Entry 2VDB (X-ray diffraction, 2.52 A resolution); this record covers chains A and B.

[Chain A]
Name: Serum albumin
Organism: Homo sapiens
Reference sequence: P02768 (ALBU_HUMAN); residues 6-584 here correspond to UniProt positions 30-608 (UniProt number = residue number + 24)
Sequence (579 residues; row label = number of the first residue in the row):
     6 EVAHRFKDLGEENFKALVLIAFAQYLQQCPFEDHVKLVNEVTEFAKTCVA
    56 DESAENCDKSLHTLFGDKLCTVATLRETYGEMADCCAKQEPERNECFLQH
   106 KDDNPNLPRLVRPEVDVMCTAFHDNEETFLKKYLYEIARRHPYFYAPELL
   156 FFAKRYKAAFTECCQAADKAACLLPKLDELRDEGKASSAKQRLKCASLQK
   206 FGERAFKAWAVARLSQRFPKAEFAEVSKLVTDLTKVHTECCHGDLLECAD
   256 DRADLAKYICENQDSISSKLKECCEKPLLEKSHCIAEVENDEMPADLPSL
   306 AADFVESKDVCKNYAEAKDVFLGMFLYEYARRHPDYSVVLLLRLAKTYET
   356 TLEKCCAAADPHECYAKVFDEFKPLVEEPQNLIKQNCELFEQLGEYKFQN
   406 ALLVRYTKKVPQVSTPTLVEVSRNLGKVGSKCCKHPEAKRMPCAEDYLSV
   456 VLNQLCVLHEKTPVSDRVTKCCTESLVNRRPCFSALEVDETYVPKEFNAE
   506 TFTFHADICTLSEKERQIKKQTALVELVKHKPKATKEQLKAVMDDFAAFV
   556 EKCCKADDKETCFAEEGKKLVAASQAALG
Disordered / not traced: 81-85
Swiss-Prot annotation at these positions:
  - binding site (Ca(2+)): Glu6, Asp13, Glu244, Asp249, Glu252, Asp255, Asp259
  - binding site (Zn(2+)): His67, His247, Asp249
  - binding site ((4Z,15Z)-bilirubin IXalpha): Lys240
  - site: Lys20 (Not glycated), Lys41 (Not glycated), Lys64 (Not glycated), Lys73 (Not glycated), Lys93 (Not glycated), Lys106 (Not glycated), Lys136 (Not glycated), Lys159 (Not glycated), Lys174 (Not glycated), Lys181 (Not glycated), Lys190 (Not glycated), Lys195 (Not glycated), Lys199 (Aspirin-acetylated lysine), Lys205 (Not glycated), Lys212 (Not glycated), Lys240 (Not glycated), Lys262 (Not glycated), Lys274 (Not glycated), Lys286 (Not glycated), Lys359 (Not glycated) and 17 more in UniProt
  - modified residue: Ser58 (Phosphoserine), Ser65 (Phosphoserine), Thr83 (Phosphothreonine), Lys205 (N6-succinyllysine), Ser273 (Phosphoserine), Ser419 (Phosphoserine), Thr420 (Phosphothreonine), Thr422 (Phosphothreonine), Lys436 (N6-succinyllysine), Ser489 (Phosphoserine), Lys519 (N6-succinyllysine), Lys534 (N6-methyllysine), Lys564 (N6-succinyllysine)
  - glycosylation: Lys12 (N-linked (Glc) (glycation) lysine), Lys51 (N-linked (Glc) (glycation) lysine), Lys137 (N-linked (Glc) (glycation) lysine), Lys162 (N-linked (Glc) (glycation) lysine), Lys199 (N-linked (Glc) (glycation) lysine), Lys225 (N-linked (Glc) (glycation) lysine), Lys233 (N-linked (Glc) (glycation) lysine), Lys276 (N-linked (Glc) (glycation) lysine), Lys281 (N-linked (Glc) (glycation) lysine), Lys313 (N-linked (Glc) (glycation) lysine), Lys317 (N-linked (Glc) (glycation) lysine), Asn318 (N-linked (GlcNAc...) asparagine), Lys323 (N-linked (Glc) (glycation) lysine), Lys351 (N-linked (Glc) (glycation) lysine), Lys378 (N-linked (Glc) (glycation) lysine), Lys413 (N-linked (Glc) (glycation) lysine), Lys439 (N-linked (Glc) (glycation) lysine), Lys444 (N-linked (Glc) (glycation) lysine), Asp494 (N-linked (GlcNAc...) asparagine), Lys525 (N-linked (Glc) (glycation) lysine) and 4 more in UniProt
Disulfides: Cys53-Cys62, Cys75-Cys91, Cys90-Cys101, Cys124-Cys169, Cys168-Cys177, Cys200-Cys246, Cys245-Cys253, Cys265-Cys279, Cys278-Cys289, Cys316-Cys361, Cys360-Cys369, Cys392-Cys438, Cys437-Cys448, Cys461-Cys477, Cys476-Cys487, Cys514-Cys559, Cys558-Cys567
Ligand contacts:
  - decanoic acid (DKA), molecule 1: Arg10, Leu14, Leu22, Tyr150, Pro152, Leu251, Ala254, Arg257, Ala258, Leu283, Leu284, Ser287
  - decanoic acid (DKA), molecule 2: Leu115, Arg117, Leu135, Tyr138, Leu139, Ile142, Ala158, Tyr161, Phe165, Leu182, Arg186
  - decanoic acid (DKA), molecule 3: Arg209, Ala213, Val216, Phe228, Ser232, Asp324, Leu327, Gly328, Leu347, Ala350, Glu354
  - decanoic acid (DKA), molecule 4: Trp214, Arg218, Leu219, Arg222, Leu238, Arg257, Leu260, Ala261, Ile264, Ser287, Ile290, Ala291
  - decanoic acid (DKA), molecule 5: Ser342, Val344, Leu345, Arg348, Pro384, Leu387, Ile388, Asn391, Tyr411, Met446, Ala449, Glu450, Leu453, Arg485, Pro486
  - decanoic acid (DKA), molecule 6: Leu387, Arg410, Tyr411, Val415, Val418, Leu423, Leu430, Leu457, Leu460, Arg485, Phe488, Ser489
  - naproxen (NPS; (2S)-2-(6-methoxynaphthalen-2-yl)propanoic acid): Ile142, Arg145, His146, Phe149, Leu154, Phe157, Tyr161, Leu185, Arg186, Gly189, Lys190
From the paper describing this entry:
  - binding site for naproxen: Ile142, Phe149, Leu154, Phe157, Arg186, Lys190
  - binding site for decanoic acid: Arg117, Tyr138, Tyr161

[Chain B]
Name: Peptostreptococcal albumin-binding protein
Organism: Peptostreptococcus magnus
Reference sequence: Q51911 (PAB_PEPMA); residues 1-53 here correspond to UniProt positions 213-265 (UniProt number = residue number + 212)
Sequence (55 residues; row label = number of the first residue in the row; numbers below 1 keep their minus sign (His-1 is residue -1)):
    -1 HMTIDQWLLKNAKEDAIAELKKAGITSDFYFNAINKAKTVEEVNALKNEI
    49 LKAHA
From the paper describing this entry:
  - binding site for decanoic acid: Glu47

[How chain A and chain B interact]
Contacting residue pairs (40):
  Lys212(A) with Glu47(B), salt bridge; Lys50(B)
  Glu227(A) with Lys34(B)
  Phe228(A) with Leu44(B), hydrophobic
  Ala229(A) with Ala35(B), hydrophobic; Glu40(B); Leu44(B), hydrophobic
  Glu230(A) with Lys36(B); Glu40(B)
  Ser232(A) with Glu47(B)
  Lys233(A) with Glu39(B); Glu40(B); Ala43(B)
  Tyr263(A) with Thr37(B); Glu39(B); Glu40(B), hydrogen bond
  Asn267(A) with Thr37(B)
  Ser270(A) with Lys36(B)
  Asp308(A) with Phe27(B)
  Asn318(A) with Ser25(B), hydrogen bond; Phe27(B); Tyr28(B), hydrogen bond (backbone-side chain)
  Glu321(A) with Gly22(B); Ile23(B); Thr24(B), hydrogen bond; Ser25(B), hydrogen bond (side chain-backbone); His52(B), hydrogen bond (backbone-side chain)
  Ala322(A) with Tyr28(B); Ile48(B); Ala51(B)
  Lys323(A) with Ala51(B)
  Asp324(A) with Ala51(B)
  Val325(A) with Glu47(B); Ile48(B), hydrophobic; Ala51(B), hydrophobic
  Phe326(A) with Phe27(B), hydrophobic; Tyr28(B)
  Met329(A) with Phe27(B), hydrophobic; Tyr28(B), hydrophobic; Ala31(B), hydrophobic
Interface residues without a listed pair, chain A (24 interface residues in all): Glu208, Thr236, Phe309, Lys317, Tyr319

[In short]
The interface between chain A and chain B involves 24 residues on one side and 20 on the other, with 6
hydrogen bonds and 1 salt bridge. Polar pairs include Lys212(A)-Glu47(B), Tyr263(A)-Glu40(B) and
Asn318(A)-Ser25(B). The paper reports a binding site for naproxen at Ile142(A), Phe149(A) and Leu154(A) among
others; a binding site for decanoic acid at Arg117(A), Tyr138(A) and Glu47(B) among others.
Here chain A is Serum albumin (Homo sapiens) and chain B is Peptostreptococcal albumin-binding protein
(Peptostreptococcus magnus). Entry 2VDB (Structure of human serum albumin with S-naproxen and the GA module)
was determined by X-ray diffraction.
